PDB entry 3M5L | X-ray diffraction, 1.25 A resolution | chain A

[Chain A]
Protein: NS3/4A
Organism: Hepatitis C virus subtype 1a
Notes: EC 3.4.21.98; fragment: ns4a , ns3
UniProtKB: A8DG50 (A8DG50_9HEPC); the construct has insertions or renumbered stretches relative to UniProt, so the offset changes along the chain: 990-1000 = UniProt 1678-1688; 1001-1182 = UniProt 1027-1208
Chain sequence (203 residues; each row starts with the number of its first residue):
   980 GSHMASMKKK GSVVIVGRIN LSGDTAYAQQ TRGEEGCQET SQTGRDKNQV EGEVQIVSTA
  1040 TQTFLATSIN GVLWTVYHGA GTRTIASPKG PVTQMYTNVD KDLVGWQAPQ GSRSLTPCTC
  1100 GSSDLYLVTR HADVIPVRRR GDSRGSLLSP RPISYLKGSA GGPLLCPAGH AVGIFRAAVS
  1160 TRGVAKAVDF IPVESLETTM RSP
Not modelled in the structure: 980-981, 1180-1182
Sequence notes: expression tag (980-985); engineered mutation Met986, Lys987, Lys988, Lys989, Ser1001 (Ala1027 in A8DG50), Gly1002 (Pro1028 in A8DG50), Asp1003 (Ile1029 in A8DG50), Glu1013 (Leu1039 in A8DG50), Glu1014 (Leu1040 in A8DG50), Gln1017 (Ile1043 in A8DG50), Glu1018 (Ile1044 in A8DG50), Gln1021 (Leu1047 in A8DG50), Thr1040 (Ala1066 in A8DG50), Ser1047 (Cys1073 in A8DG50), Leu1052 (Cys1078 in A8DG50), Thr1072 (Ile1098 in A8DG50), Gln1086 (Pro1112 in A8DG50), Ala1139 (Ser1165 in A8DG50), Ser1159 (Cys1185 in A8DG50)
Metal / ion sites: Zn2+: Cys1097, Cys1099, Cys1145, His1149
Ligand contacts: itmn-191 (TSV; (2R,6S,12Z,13aS,14aR,16aS)-6-[(tert-butoxycarbonyl)amino]-14a-[(cyclopropylsulfonyl)carbamoyl]-5,16-dioxo-1,2,3,5,6,7,8 ,9,10,11,13a,14,14a,15,16,16a-hexadecahydrocyclopropa[e]pyrrolo[1,2-a][1,4]diazacyclopentadecin-2-yl 4-fluoro-2H-isoindole-2-carboxylate): Gln1041, Thr1042, Phe1043, Val1055, His1057, Gly1058, Val1078, Asp1079, Lys1080, Asp1081, Arg1123, Ile1132, Leu1135, Lys1136, Gly1137, Ser1138, Ala1139, Phe1154, Arg1155, Ala1156, Ala1157, Val1158, Ser1159, Asp1168

[Overview]
Bound to chain A: itmn-191. Cys1097, Cys1099, Cys1145 and His1149 coordinate Zn2+.
Chain A is NS3/4A (Hepatitis C virus subtype 1a); the structure, Crystal structure of HCV NS3/4A protease in
complex with ITMN-191, was determined by X-ray diffraction together with 3M5M, 3M5N and 3M5O from the same
study.
